Entry 8EIJ (electron microscopy, 3.34 A resolution); this record covers chains A and D of the 3 polymer chains in the assembly.

# Chain A (and D)
Name: DNA (cytosine-5)-methyltransferase 3B
Source organism: Homo sapiens
Notes: EC 2.1.1.37; chain D of this document is another copy of the same molecule, construct and numbering; everything in this record applies to it too
Reference sequence: Q9UBC3 (DNM3B_HUMAN); residue numbers follow UniProt; this construct covers 206-853
Amino-acid sequence (650 residues; row label = number of the first residue in the row):
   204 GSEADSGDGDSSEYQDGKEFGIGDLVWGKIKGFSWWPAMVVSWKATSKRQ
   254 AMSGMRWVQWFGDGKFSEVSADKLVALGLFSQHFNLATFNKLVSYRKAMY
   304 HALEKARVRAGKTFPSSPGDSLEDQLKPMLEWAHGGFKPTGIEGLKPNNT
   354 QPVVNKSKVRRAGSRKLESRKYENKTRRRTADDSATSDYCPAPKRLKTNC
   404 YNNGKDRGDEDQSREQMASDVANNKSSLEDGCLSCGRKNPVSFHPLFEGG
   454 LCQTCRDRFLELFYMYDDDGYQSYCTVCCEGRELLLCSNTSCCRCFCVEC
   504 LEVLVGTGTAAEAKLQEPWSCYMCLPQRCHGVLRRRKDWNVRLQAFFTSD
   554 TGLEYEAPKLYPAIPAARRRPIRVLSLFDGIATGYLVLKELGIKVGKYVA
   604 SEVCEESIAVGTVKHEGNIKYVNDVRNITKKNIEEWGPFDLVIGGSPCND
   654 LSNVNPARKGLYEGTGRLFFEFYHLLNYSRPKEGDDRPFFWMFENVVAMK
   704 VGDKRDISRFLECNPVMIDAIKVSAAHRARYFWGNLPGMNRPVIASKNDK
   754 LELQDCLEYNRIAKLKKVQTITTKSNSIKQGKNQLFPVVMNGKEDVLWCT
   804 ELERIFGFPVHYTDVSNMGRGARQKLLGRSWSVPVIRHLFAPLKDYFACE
Not modelled in the structure: 204-414, 779-787 (chain D: 204-569, 606-620, 651-665, 724-731, 743-834, 851-853)
Differences from the reference sequence: expression tag (204-205)
Swiss-Prot annotation at these positions:
  - zinc finger: Gly434 to Glu464 (GATA-type), Gln475 to Arg531 (PHD-type)
  - active site: Cys651
  - binding site (S-adenosyl-L-methionine): Asp582 to Thr586, Glu605, Asp627 to Arg629, Arg832 to Trp834
  - modified residue: Ser209 (Phosphoserine), Arg410 (Citrulline)
  - cross-link: Lys617 (Glycyl lysine isopeptide (Lys-Gly) (interchain with G-Cter in SUMO2))
  - natural variant: Ser270 (S270P: In ICF1), Cys527 (C527R: In FSHD4), Ala585 (A585T: In ICF1; A585V: In ICF1), Ala603 (A603T: In ICF1), Val606 (V606A: In ICF1), Gly663 (G663S: In ICF1), Leu664 (L664P: In ICF1), Pro691 (P691L: In FSHD4), Val699 (V699G: In ICF1), Val726 (V726G: In ICF1), Ala766 (A766P: In ICF1), Glu806 (E806ESTP: In ICF1), 5 further natural variant entries in UniProt
Ion coordination: Zn2+ site 1: Cys435, Cys438, Cys455, Cys458; Zn2+ site 2: Cys478, Cys481, Cys500, Cys503; Zn2+ site 3: Cys490, Cys495, Cys524, Cys527
Ligand contacts: S-adenosylhomocysteine (SAH): Leu580, Phe581, Asp582, Gly583, Thr586, Ser604, Glu605, Val606, Cys607, Asp627, Val628, Arg629, Gly648, Pro650, Leu671, Glu697, Arg832, Ser833, Trp834
From the paper describing this entry:
  - mutagenesis - K276A, Y467A/F550A (2.0- fold), F550A (1.8-fold): increased catalytic activity
  - mutagenesis - Y467A: unchanged catalytic activity
  - mutagenesis - Y467A, Y467A/F550A, F550A: decreased stability
  - disease-associated variants - S270P (3.5-fold): increased catalytic activity

# How chain A and chain D interact
Contacting residue pairs (18; chain A residue first):
  Ile631(A) - Arg712(D)  hydrogen bond (backbone-side chain)
  Tyr665(A) - Arg670(D)
  Arg670(A) - Gly669(D)
  Arg670(A) - Phe673(D)
  Phe673(A) - Phe673(D)  hydrophobic
  Glu674(A) - Arg712(D)
  Glu674(A) - Phe713(D)
  His677(A) - Tyr676(D)
  His677(A) - Arg712(D)
  His677(A) - Phe713(D)
  His677(A) - Glu715(D)  salt bridge
  Leu678(A) - Arg712(D)
  Tyr681(A) - Glu715(D)  hydrogen bond
  Asp709(A) - Arg670(D)  salt bridge
  Arg712(A) - Arg629(D)  hydrogen bond (side chain-backbone)
  Arg712(A) - Glu674(D)  salt bridge
  Phe713(A) - His677(D)
  Glu715(A) - Tyr681(D)  hydrogen bond
Other interface residues (no listed pair), chain A (16 interface residues in all): Val628, Arg629, Tyr676, Asn680
Other interface residues (no listed pair), chain D (15 interface residues in all): Val628, Thr668, Asn680, Asp709

# Overview
16 residues of chain A and 15 residues of chain D are in contact; the contacts include 4 hydrogen bonds and 3
salt bridges. Polar pairs include His677(A)-Glu715(D), Asp709(A)-Arg670(D) and Arg712(A)-Glu674(D). From the
paper: K276A, Y467A/F550A and F550A of chain A, among others, increase catalytic activity; Y467A, Y467A/F550A
and F550A of chain A reduce stability.
Both chains are DNA (cytosine-5)-methyltransferase 3B (Homo sapiens). Entry 8EIJ (Cryo-EM structure of human
DNMT3B homo-trimer) was determined by electron microscopy, deposited together with 8EIH, 8EII and 8EIK.
